PDB entry 9IJM | electron microscopy, 3.32 A resolution | chains B and G of the 7 polymer chains in the assembly

[Chain B]
Name: PomB
Source organism: Vibrio alginolyticus
UniProt: O06874 (O06874_VIBAL); numbering as in UniProt (aligned over 1-315)
Amino-acid sequence (321 residues; each row starts with the number of its first residue):
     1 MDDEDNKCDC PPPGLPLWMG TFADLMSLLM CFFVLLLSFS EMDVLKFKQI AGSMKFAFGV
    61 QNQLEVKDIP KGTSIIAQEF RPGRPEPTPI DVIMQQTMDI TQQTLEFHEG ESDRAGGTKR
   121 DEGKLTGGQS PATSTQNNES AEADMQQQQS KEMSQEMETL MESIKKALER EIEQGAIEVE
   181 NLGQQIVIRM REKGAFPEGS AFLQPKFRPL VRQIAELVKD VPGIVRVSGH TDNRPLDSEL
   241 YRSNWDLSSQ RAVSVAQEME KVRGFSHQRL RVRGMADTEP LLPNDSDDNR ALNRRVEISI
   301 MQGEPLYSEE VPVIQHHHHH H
Unresolved in the structure: 1-13, 61-321
Construct notes: expression tag (316-321)
Small-molecule neighbours: phenamil (A1L2K): L17, G20, T21, D24
What the authors report for this chain:
  - binding site for phenamil: L15, L17, W18, M19, G20, F22, D24
  - specificity-determining residues: L35 (by similarity / conservation)

[Chain G]
Name: Chemotaxis protein PomA
Source organism: Vibrio alginolyticus
UniProt: O06873 (POMA_VIBAL); residue numbers follow UniProt; this construct covers 1-253
Amino-acid sequence (253 residues; each row starts with the number of its first residue):
     1 MDLATLLGLI GGFAFVIMAM VLGGSIGMFV DVTSILIVVG GSIFVVLMKF TMGQFFGATK
    61 IAGKAFMFKA DEPEDLIAKI VEMADAARKG GFLALEEMEI NNTFMQKGID LLVDGHDADV
   121 VRAALKKDIA LTDERHTQGT GVFRAFGDVA PAMGMIGTLV GLVAMLSNMD DPKAIGPAMA
   181 VALLTTLYGA ILSNMVFFPI ADKLSLRRDQ ETLNRRLIMD GVLAIQDGQN PRVIDSYLKN
   241 YLNEGKRALE IDE
Unresolved in the structure: 1-26, 88-99, 252-253
What the authors report for this chain:
  - binding site for phenamil: D148, M155, L159, T186, A190
  - specificity-determining residues: M165, M179 (by similarity / conservation)

[Chain B / chain G interface]
Contacting residue pairs (14; chain B residue first):
  W18(B) with M155(G), hydrophobic
  F33(B) with L166(G), hydrophobic
  Q49(B) with P172(G)
  I50(B) with P172(G), hydrophobic; I175(G), hydrophobic
  S53(B) with P172(G), hydrogen bond (side chain-backbone); K173(G); G176(G); P177(G)
  M54(B) with M179(G), hydrophobic
  F56(B) with G27(G)
  A57(B) with G27(G); V30(G)
  F58(B) with A180(G), hydrophobic
Interface residues without a listed pair, chain B (10 interface residues in all): M26
Interface residues without a listed pair, chain G (14 interface residues in all): L162, M169, L184

[Summary]
The interface between chain B and chain G involves 10 residues on one side and 14 on the other; the contacts
include 1 hydrogen bond. Its one hydrogen-bonded contact is S53(B)-P172(G). The paper reports a binding site
for phenamil at L15(B), L17(B) and D148(G) among others; specificity determinants L35(B) and M165(G) among
others.
Here chain B is PomB and chain G is Chemotaxis protein PomA, both from Vibrio alginolyticus. Entry 9IJM
(Bacterial flagellar sodium-driven stator PomA5PomB2 with 100 mM NaCl and 0.1 mM phenamil) was determined by
electron microscopy (same publication as 8ZYV, 8ZYW, 8ZYZ and 8ZZ0).
